8T49 - chains A and E of the 18 polymer chains in the assembly; structure by electron microscopy, 3.20 A resolution.

Chain A (and E):
Name: MD65 N332-GT5 SOSIP gp120
From: Human immunodeficiency virus 1
Notes: chain E of this document is another copy of the same molecule, construct and numbering; everything in this record applies to it too
Amino-acid sequence (481 residues; numbered 31 to 513 plus 11 insertion-coded residues; 13 numbers in that range are skipped by the numbering (no residue carries them; nothing is unmodelled there); the number before each row is that of its first residue; a row labelled like 185A-185J holds insertion residues (185A, then the next letters in order)):
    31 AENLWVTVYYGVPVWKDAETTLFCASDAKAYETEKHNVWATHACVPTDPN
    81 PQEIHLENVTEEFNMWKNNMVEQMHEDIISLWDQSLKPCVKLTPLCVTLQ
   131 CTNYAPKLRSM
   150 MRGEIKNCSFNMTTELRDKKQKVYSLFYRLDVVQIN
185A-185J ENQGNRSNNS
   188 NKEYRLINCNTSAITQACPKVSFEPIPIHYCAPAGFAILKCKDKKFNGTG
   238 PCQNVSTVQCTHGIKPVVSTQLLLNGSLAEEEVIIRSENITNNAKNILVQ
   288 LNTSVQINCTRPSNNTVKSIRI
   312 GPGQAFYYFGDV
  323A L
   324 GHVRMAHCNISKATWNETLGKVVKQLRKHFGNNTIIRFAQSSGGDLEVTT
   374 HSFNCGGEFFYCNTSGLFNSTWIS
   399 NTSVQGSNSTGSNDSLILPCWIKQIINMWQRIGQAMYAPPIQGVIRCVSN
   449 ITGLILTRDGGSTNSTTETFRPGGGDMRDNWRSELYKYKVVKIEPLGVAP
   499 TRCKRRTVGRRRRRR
Disordered / not traced: 31-32, 58-65, 185A-185J, 399-411, 458-462, 505-513
Cystine bridges: Cys54-Cys74, Cys119-Cys205, Cys126-Cys196, Cys131-Cys157, Cys218-Cys247, Cys228-Cys239, Cys296-Cys331, Cys378-Cys445, Cys385-Cys418
Glycans and other covalent adducts: N-acetylglucosamine (NAG) linked to Asn88, Asn156, Asn160, Asn197, Asn234, Asn241, Asn262, Asn276, Asn289, Asn295, Asn301, Asn339, Asn355, Asn386, Asn392, Asn448; glycan linked to Asn332

Interface between chain A and chain E:
Residue-residue contacts (20):
  Glu164(A) with Cys126(E); Cys196(E); Asn197(E)
  Leu165(A) with Cys126(E); Val127(E); Thr128(E); Arg192(E)
  Arg166(A) with Pro124(E), hydrogen bond (side chain-backbone); Cys126(E), hydrogen bond (backbone-backbone); Val127(E); Met161(E), hydrogen bond (side chain-backbone); Thr162(E)
  Asp167(A) with Val127(E); Thr128(E), hydrogen bond (side chain-backbone)
  Arg308(A) with Asn197(E)
  Pro313(A) with Cys126(E), hydrophobic; Cys196(E); Ser199(E); Ala200(E)
  Gly314(A) with Thr198(E), hydrogen bond (backbone-backbone)
Other interface residues (no listed pair), chain A (8 interface residues in all): Lys168
Other interface residues (no listed pair), chain E (16 interface residues in all): Thr123, Leu125, Ile184, Asn195

In short:
The interface between chain A and chain E involves 8 residues on one side and 16 on the other, with 5 hydrogen
bonds. Among the polar pairs are Arg166(A)-Pro124(E), Arg166(A)-Met161(E) and Asp167(A)-Thr128(E).
Both chains are MD65 N332-GT5 SOSIP gp120 (Human immunodeficiency virus 1). Entry 8T49 (MD65 N332-GT5 SOSIP in
complex with RM_N332_03 Fab and RM20A3 Fab) was determined by electron microscopy (same publication as 8T4B,
8T4D, 8T4K and 8T4L).
